Entry 3AI2 (X-ray diffraction, 1.90 A resolution); this record covers chains D and C of the 4 polymer chains in the assembly.

== Chain D (and C) ==
Molecule: NADPH-sorbose reductase
Organism: Gluconobacter frateurii
Notes: EC 1.1.1.289; chain C of this document is another copy of the same molecule, construct and numbering; everything in this record applies to it too
Reference sequence: A4PB64 (A4PB64_9PROT); residues 1-263 here = UniProt positions 1-263
Amino-acid sequence (263 residues; row label = number of the first residue in the row):
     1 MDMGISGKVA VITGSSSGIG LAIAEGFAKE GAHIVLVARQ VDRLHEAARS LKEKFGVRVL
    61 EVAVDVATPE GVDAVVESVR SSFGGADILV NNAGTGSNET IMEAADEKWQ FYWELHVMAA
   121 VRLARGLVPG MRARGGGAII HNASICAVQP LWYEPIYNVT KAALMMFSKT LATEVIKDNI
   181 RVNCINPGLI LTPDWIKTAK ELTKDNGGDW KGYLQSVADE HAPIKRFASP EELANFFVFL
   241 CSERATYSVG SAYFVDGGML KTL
Residues lining bound ligands: NADPH (NDP; NADPH dihydro-nicotinamide-adenine-dinucleotide phosphate): Gly14, Ser15, Ser16, Ser17, Gly18, Ile19, Gly20, Val37, Ala38, Arg39, Gln40, Val64, Asp65, Val66, Ala67, Asn92, Ala93, Gly94, Thr95, Leu115, Asn142, Ala143, Ser144, Tyr157, Lys161, Pro187, Gly188, Leu189, Ile190, Thr192, Pro193, Asp194, Trp195

== Chain D / chain C interface ==
Contacting residue pairs - 68 pairs, chain D then chain C:
  Thr100(D) - Glu174(C)
  Ile101(D) - Arg125(C)
  Ile101(D) - Phe167(C)  hydrophobic
  Ile101(D) - Thr170(C)
  Ile101(D) - Leu171(C)  hydrophobic
  Ile101(D) - Glu174(C)  hydrogen bond (backbone-side chain)
  Met102(D) - Ala124(C)
  Met102(D) - Arg125(C)
  Met102(D) - Val128(C)  hydrophobic
  Met102(D) - Pro129(C)
  Met102(D) - Glu174(C)  hydrogen bond (backbone-side chain)
  Ala104(D) - Arg125(C)
  Asp106(D) - Met118(C)
  Asp106(D) - Arg122(C)  salt bridge
  Asp106(D) - Arg125(C)  salt bridge
  Trp109(D) - Trp113(C)
  Trp109(D) - Met118(C)  hydrophobic
  Trp109(D) - Val121(C)
  Trp109(D) - Phe167(C)  hydrophobic
  Gln110(D) - Gln110(C)  hydrogen bond
  Gln110(D) - Trp113(C)
  Gln110(D) - Glu114(C)
  Trp113(D) - Trp109(C)
  Trp113(D) - Gln110(C)
  Trp113(D) - Trp113(C)  hydrophobic
  Met118(D) - Asp106(C)
  Met118(D) - Trp109(C)  hydrophobic
  Val121(D) - Trp109(C)
  Arg122(D) - Asp106(C)  salt bridge
  Ala124(D) - Met102(C)
  Arg125(D) - Ile101(C)
  Arg125(D) - Met102(C)
  Arg125(D) - Ala104(C)
  Arg125(D) - Asp106(C)  salt bridge
  Val128(D) - Met102(C)  hydrophobic
  Cys146(D) - Met166(C)
  Ala147(D) - Met166(C)
  Val148(D) - Met166(C)
  Pro150(D) - Met166(C)  hydrophobic
  Pro150(D) - Thr170(C)
  Pro155(D) - Thr170(C)
  Asn158(D) - Met166(C)
  Asn158(D) - Thr170(C)
  Val159(D) - Ala163(C)
  Val159(D) - Met166(C)  hydrophobic
  Val159(D) - Phe167(C)  hydrophobic
  Ala162(D) - Met166(C)  hydrophobic
  Ala163(D) - Val159(C)
  Ala163(D) - Ala163(C)  hydrophobic
  Met166(D) - Cys146(C)
  Met166(D) - Ala147(C)
  Met166(D) - Pro150(C)  hydrophobic
  Met166(D) - Asn158(C)
  Met166(D) - Val159(C)  hydrophobic
  Met166(D) - Ala162(C)  hydrophobic
  Phe167(D) - Ile101(C)  hydrophobic
  Phe167(D) - Trp109(C)  hydrophobic
  Phe167(D) - Val159(C)  hydrophobic
  Lys169(D) - Pro150(C)
  Thr170(D) - Ile101(C)
  Thr170(D) - Pro150(C)
  Thr170(D) - Pro155(C)
  Thr170(D) - Asn158(C)
  Leu171(D) - Ile101(C)  hydrophobic
  Leu171(D) - Met102(C)  hydrophobic
  Glu174(D) - Thr100(C)
  Glu174(D) - Ile101(C)  hydrogen bond (side chain-backbone)
  Glu174(D) - Met102(C)  hydrogen bond (side chain-backbone)
Other interface residues (no listed pair), chain D (34 interface residues in all): Pro69, Glu114, Val117, Thr160, Val175
Other interface residues (no listed pair), chain C (35 interface residues in all): Pro69, Val117, Arg132, Val148, Thr160, Lys169

== Summary ==
Chain D and chain C form an interface of 34 and 35 residues respectively, with 5 hydrogen bonds and 4 salt
bridges. Polar pairs include Asp106(D)-Arg122(C), Asp106(D)-Arg125(C) and Ile101(D)-Glu174(C). Ligands of
chain D: NADPH.
Chain D and chain C are both NADPH-sorbose reductase (Gluconobacter frateurii); the structure, The crystal
structure of L-sorbose reductase from Gluconobacter frateurii complexed with NADPH, was determined by X-ray
diffraction, deposited together with 3AI1 and 3AI3.
